Entry 9E1U (electron microscopy, 3.10 A resolution); this record covers chains I and W of the 11 polymer chains in the assembly.

== Chain I ==
Molecule: 151-nt DNA strand
Sequence (151 nucleotides; each row starts with the number of its first residue; numbers below 1 keep their minus sign (DC-74 is residue -74)):
   -74 CACAGGATGT ATATATCTGA CACGTGCCTG GAGACTAGGG AGTAATCCCC TTGGCGGTTA
   -14 AAACGCGGGG GACAGCGCGT ACGTGCGTTT AAGCGGTGCT AGAGCTGTCT ACGACCAATT
    46 GAGCGGCCTC GGCACCGGGA TTCTCCAGGG C

== Chain W ==
Name: SWI/SNF-related matrix-associated actin-dependent regulator of chromatin subfamily A member 5
Organism: Homo sapiens
UniProt: O60264 (SMCA5_HUMAN); residues 1-1052 here = UniProt positions 1-1052
Sequence (1052 residues; row label = number of the first residue in the row):
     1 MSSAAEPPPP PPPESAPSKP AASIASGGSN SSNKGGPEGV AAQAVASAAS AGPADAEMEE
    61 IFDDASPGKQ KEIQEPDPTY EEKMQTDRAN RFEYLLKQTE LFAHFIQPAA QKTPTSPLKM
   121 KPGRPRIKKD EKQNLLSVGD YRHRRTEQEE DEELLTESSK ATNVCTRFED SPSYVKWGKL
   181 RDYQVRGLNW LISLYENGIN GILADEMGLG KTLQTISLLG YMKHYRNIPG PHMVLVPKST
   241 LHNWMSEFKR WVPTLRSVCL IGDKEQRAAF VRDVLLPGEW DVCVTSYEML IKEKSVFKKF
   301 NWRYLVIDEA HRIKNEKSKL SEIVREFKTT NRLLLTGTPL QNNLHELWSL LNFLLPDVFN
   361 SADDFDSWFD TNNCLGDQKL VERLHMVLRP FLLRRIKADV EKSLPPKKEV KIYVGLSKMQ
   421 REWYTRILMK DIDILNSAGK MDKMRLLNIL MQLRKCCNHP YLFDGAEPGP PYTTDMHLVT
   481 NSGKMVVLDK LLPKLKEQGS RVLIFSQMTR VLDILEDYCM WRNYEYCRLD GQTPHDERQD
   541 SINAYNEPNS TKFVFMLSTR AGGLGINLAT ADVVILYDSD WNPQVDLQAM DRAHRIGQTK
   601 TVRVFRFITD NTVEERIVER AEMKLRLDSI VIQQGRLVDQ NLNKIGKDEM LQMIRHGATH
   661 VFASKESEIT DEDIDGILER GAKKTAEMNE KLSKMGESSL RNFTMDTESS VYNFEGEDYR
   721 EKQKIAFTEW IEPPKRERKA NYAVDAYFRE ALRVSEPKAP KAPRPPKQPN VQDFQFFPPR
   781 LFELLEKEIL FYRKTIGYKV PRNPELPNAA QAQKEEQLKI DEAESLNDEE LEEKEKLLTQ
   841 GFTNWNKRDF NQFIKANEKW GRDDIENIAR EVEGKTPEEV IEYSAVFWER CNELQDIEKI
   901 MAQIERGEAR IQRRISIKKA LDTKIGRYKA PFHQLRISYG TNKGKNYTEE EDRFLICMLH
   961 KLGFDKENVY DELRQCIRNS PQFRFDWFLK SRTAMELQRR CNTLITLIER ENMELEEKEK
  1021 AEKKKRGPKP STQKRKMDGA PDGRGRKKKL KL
Not modelled in the structure: 1-167, 364-376, 431-442, 635-1052
Ligand contacts: ADP (adenosine-5'-diphosphate): Arg181, Tyr183, Met207, Gly208, Leu209, Gly210, Lys211, Thr212, Leu213, Trp251, Ile596
Swiss-Prot annotation at these positions:
  - motif: Asp308 to His311 (DEAH box)
  - binding site (ATP): Asp205 to Thr212
  - modified residue: Ser2 (N-acetylserine), Ser66 (Phosphoserine), Thr113 (Phosphothreonine), Ser116 (Phosphoserine), Ser137 (Phosphoserine), Ser171 (Phosphoserine), Lys440 (N6-acetyllysine), Ser755 (Phosphoserine), Ser825 (Phosphoserine)
  - cross-link (Glycyl lysine isopeptide (Lys-Gly)): Lys83 (interchain with G-Cter in SUMO2), Lys644 (interchain with G-Cter in SUMO2), Lys647 (interchain with G-Cter in SUMO2), Lys694 (interchain with G-Cter in SUMO2), Lys722 (interchain with G-Cter in SUMO2), Lys735 (interchain with G-Cter in SUMO2), Lys966 (interchain with G-Cter in SUMO2)
  - mutagenesis: Lys211 (K211R: Abolishes ATP hydrolysis. Binds to chromatin itself, but abolishes the chromatin binding of the cohesin complex component RAD21)
What the authors report for this chain:
  - mutagenesis - K455A, R538A: decreased catalytic activity (chromatin remodeling activity)
  - mutagenesis - R620A/K624A: decreased catalytic activity on remodeling

== Chain I / chain W interface ==
Residue-residue contacts (21; chain I residue first):
  DC-58(I) - Lys299(W)  salt bridge to the phosphate
  DG20(I) - Lys319(W)  phosphate contact
  DG21(I) - Arg312(W)  phosphate contact
  DG21(I) - Ser318(W)  phosphate contact
  DG21(I) - Lys319(W)  hydrogen bond to the phosphate
  DG21(I) - Leu320(W)  hydrogen bond to the phosphate
  DT22(I) - Lys314(W)  salt bridge to the phosphate
  DT22(I) - Asn315(W)  hydrogen bond to the phosphate
  DT22(I) - Arg560(W)  base contact
  DG23(I) - Lys314(W)  salt bridge to the phosphate
  DG23(I) - Asn342(W)  hydrogen bond to the phosphate
  DG23(I) - Met451(W)  base contact
  DG23(I) - Arg560(W)  salt bridge to the phosphate
  DG23(I) - Trp581(W)  phosphate contact
  DG23(I) - Asn582(W)  hydrogen bond to the phosphate
  DC24(I) - Asn342(W)  phosphate contact
  DC24(I) - Trp581(W)  phosphate contact
  DC24(I) - Arg620(W)  phosphate contact
  DC24(I) - Lys624(W)  salt bridge to the phosphate
  DT25(I) - Trp581(W)  phosphate contact
  DT25(I) - Arg620(W)  salt bridge to the phosphate
Interface residues without a listed pair, chain I (9 interface residues in all): DT-57, DG27
Interface residues without a listed pair, chain W (20 interface residues in all): Lys294, Ser295, Gln341, Ile449, Leu450, Arg616

== In short ==
Chain I and chain W form an interface of 9 and 20 residues respectively, with 5 hydrogen bonds and 6 salt
bridges. Polar pairs include DG21(I)-Lys319(W), DG21(I)-Leu320(W) and DT22(I)-Asn315(W). From the paper: K455A
and R538A of chain W reduce catalytic activity (chromatin remodeling activity); R620A/K624A of chain W reduce
catalytic activity on remodeling.
Here chain I is a 151-nt DNA strand and chain W is SWI/SNF-related matrix-associated actin-dependent regulator
of chromatin subfamily A member 5 (Homo sapiens). Entry 9E1U (Snf2h bound nucleosome complex - ClassC1) was
determined by electron microscopy (same publication as 9E1L, 9E1M, 9E1N, 9E1O, 9E1P, 9E1Q and 4 further
entries).
